PDB entry 5OQP | X-ray diffraction, 2.98 A resolution | chains A and D of the 4 polymer chains in the assembly

# Chain A
Protein: Condensin complex subunit 3
Organism: Saccharomyces cerevisiae (strain ATCC 204508 / S288c)
UniProt: Q06680 (CND3_YEAST); numbering as in UniProt; present here: 6-74, 76-347, 349-497, 555-932
Chain sequence (869 residues; each row starts with the number of its first residue; note: 59 numbers in that range are skipped by the numbering (no residue carries them; nothing is unmodelled there)):
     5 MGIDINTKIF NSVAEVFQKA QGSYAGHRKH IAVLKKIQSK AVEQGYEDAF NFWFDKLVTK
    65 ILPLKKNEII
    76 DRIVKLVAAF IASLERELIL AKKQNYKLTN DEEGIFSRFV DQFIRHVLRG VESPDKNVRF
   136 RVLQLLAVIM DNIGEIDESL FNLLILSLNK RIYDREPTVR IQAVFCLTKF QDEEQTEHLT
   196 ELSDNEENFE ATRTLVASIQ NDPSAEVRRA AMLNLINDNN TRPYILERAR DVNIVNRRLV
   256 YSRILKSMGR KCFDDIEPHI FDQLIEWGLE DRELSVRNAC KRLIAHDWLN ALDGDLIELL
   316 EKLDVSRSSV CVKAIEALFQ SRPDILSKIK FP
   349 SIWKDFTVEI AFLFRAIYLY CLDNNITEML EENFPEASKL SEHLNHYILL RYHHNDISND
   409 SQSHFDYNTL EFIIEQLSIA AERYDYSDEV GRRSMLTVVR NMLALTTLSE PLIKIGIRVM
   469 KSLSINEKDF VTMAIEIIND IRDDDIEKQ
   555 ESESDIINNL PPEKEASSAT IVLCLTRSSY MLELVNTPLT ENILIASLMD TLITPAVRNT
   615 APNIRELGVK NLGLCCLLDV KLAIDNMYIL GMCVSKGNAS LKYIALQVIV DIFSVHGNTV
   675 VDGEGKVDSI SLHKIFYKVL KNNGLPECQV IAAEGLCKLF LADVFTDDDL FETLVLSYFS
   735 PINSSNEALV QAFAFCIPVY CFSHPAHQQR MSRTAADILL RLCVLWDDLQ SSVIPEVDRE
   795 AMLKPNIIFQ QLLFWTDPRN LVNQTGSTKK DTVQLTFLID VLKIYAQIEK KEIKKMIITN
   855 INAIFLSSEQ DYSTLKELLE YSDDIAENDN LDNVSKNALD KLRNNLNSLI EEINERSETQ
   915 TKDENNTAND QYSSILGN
Not modelled in the structure: 5-7, 188-203, 404-410, 555-567, 909-932
Construct notes: initiating methionine (5)
UniProt features mapped onto this chain:
  - modified residue: Ser-198 (Phosphoserine)
What the authors report for this chain:
  - binding site for the 18-nt DNA strand (chain D): Lys-849

# Chain D
Molecule: 18-nt DNA strand
Sequence (18 nucleotides; numbered 1 to 18; the number before each row is that of its first residue):
     1 GATGTGTAGC TACACATC

# Interface between chain A and chain D
Contacting residue pairs - 16 pairs, chain A then chain D:
  Asn-71(A) / DA8(D)  phosphate contact
  Arg-224(A) / DA8(D)  phosphate contact
  Arg-224(A) / DG9(D)  salt bridge to the phosphate
  Val-250(A) / DG9(D)  sugar contact
  Arg-253(A) / DG9(D)  hydrogen bond to the phosphate
  Arg-253(A) / DC10(D)  salt bridge to the phosphate
  Arg-253(A) / DT11(D)  salt bridge to the phosphate
  Leu-254(A) / DC10(D)  phosphate contact
  Arg-258(A) / DC10(D)  salt bridge to the phosphate
  Ser-290(A) / DT11(D)  hydrogen bond to the phosphate
  Asn-800(A) / DG1(D)  phosphate contact
  Asn-800(A) / DA2(D)  hydrogen bond to the phosphate
  Gln-804(A) / DA2(D)  hydrogen bond to the phosphate
  Thr-853(A) / DA2(D)  sugar contact
  Asn-854(A) / DA2(D)  hydrogen bond to the phosphate
  Asn-856(A) / DT3(D)  phosphate contact
Also at the interface, not in a pair above, chain A (14 interface residues in all): Glu-221, Ala-857

# Summary
Chain A and chain D form an interface of 14 and 7 residues respectively, with 5 hydrogen bonds and 4 salt
bridges. Polar contacts include Arg-253(A)/DG9(D), Ser-290(A)/DT11(D) and Asn-800(A)/DA2(D). From the paper: a
binding site for the 18-nt DNA strand (chain D) at Lys-849(A).
Chain A is Condensin complex subunit 3 (Saccharomyces cerevisiae (strain ATCC 204508 / S288c)) and chain D is
an 18-nt DNA strand; the structure, Crystal structure of the S. cerevisiae condensin Ycg1-Brn1 subcomplex
bound to DNA (crystal form I), was determined by X-ray diffraction together with 5OQN, 5OQO and 5OQR from the
same study.
